PDB entry 7SUT | X-ray diffraction, 1.49 A resolution | chains A and D of the 4 polymer chains in the assembly

== Chain A ==
Name: HaPE645 alpha-1 subunit
Organism: Hemiselmis andersenii
UniProtKB: A0A7S0U215 (A0A7S0U215_HEMAN); residues 1-80 here correspond to UniProt positions 64-143 (UniProt number = residue number + 63)
Chain sequence (80 residues; numbered 1 to 80; the number before each row is that of its first residue):
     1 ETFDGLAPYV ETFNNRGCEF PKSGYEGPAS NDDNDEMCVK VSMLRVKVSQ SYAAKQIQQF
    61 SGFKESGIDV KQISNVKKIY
Not modelled in the structure: 1-2
Covalent attachments: (15,16)-dihydrobiliverdin (singly linked) (X2I) linked to Cys18
Ligand contacts:
  - DiCys-(15,16)-Dihydrobiliverdin (AX9): Phe63, Lys64, Glu65, Ser66, Val70, Lys71, Gln72, Ile73, Ser74
  - phycoerythrobilin (PEB), molecule 1: Phe3, Asp4, Gly5, Leu6
  - phycoerythrobilin (PEB), molecule 2: Thr12, Phe13, Asn14, Arg16, Asp33, Met37, Cys38, Val39
  - (15,16)-dihydrobiliverdin (singly linked) (X2I), molecule 1: Phe13, Asn15, Phe20, Lys22, Ser23, Gly24, Tyr25, Asp35, Glu36, Met37, Cys38, Lys40
  - (15,16)-dihydrobiliverdin (singly linked) (X2I), molecule 2: Phe63, Asn75, Val76, Lys77, Lys78
From the paper describing this entry:
  - binding site for tetraethylene glycol: Lys78

== Chain D ==
Name: Phycoerythrin550 beta subunit
Organism: Hemiselmis andersenii
UniProtKB: U5T8W0 (U5T8W0_HEMAN); numbering as in UniProt (aligned over 1-177)
Chain sequence (177 residues; numbered 1 to 177; the number before each row is that of its first residue):
     1 MLDAFSKVIT SADGKAAYVG GADLQALKKF VSEGNKRMDS VNAIVSNASC IVSDSVSGMV
    61 CENPSLIAPN GGVYTNRKMA ACLRDAEIIL RYVSYSLLSG DSSVLEDRCL NGLKETYASL
   121 GVPAAGNART ISIMKATVIG FITNNSQQKK LSTPAGDCSA LASEVGGYFD KVSSALA
Not modelled in the structure: 1-15, 177
Differences from the reference sequence: conflict Val172 (Glu in U5T8W0)
Covalent attachments: DiCys-(15,16)-Dihydrobiliverdin (AX9) linked to Cys50, Cys61; phycocyanobilin (CYC) linked to Cys82; phycoerythrobilin (PEB) linked to Cys158
Ligand contacts:
  - DiCys-(15,16)-Dihydrobiliverdin (AX9): Asn47, Ile51, Asp54, Ser57, Gly58, Glu62, Arg129, Ile133, Ala136, Thr137, Gly140, Phe141
  - phycocyanobilin (CYC): Val56, Met59, Leu66, Gly72, Val73, Arg77, Lys78, Ala81, Arg84, Asp85, Ile88, Tyr92, Arg108, Cys109, Leu113, Thr116, Tyr117, Leu120, Val122, Pro123, Gly126, Asn127, Thr130
  - phycoerythrobilin (PEB): Leu24, Lys28, Asn35, Lys36, Met38, Asp39, Ser40, Asn42, Phe141, Ile142, Asn144, Leu151, Thr153, Pro154, Ala155, Gly156, Asp157, Leu161
  - (15,16)-dihydrobiliverdin (singly linked) (X2I), molecule 1: Tyr18, Gly20, Gly21
  - (15,16)-dihydrobiliverdin (singly linked) (X2I), molecule 2: Pro64, Ser65, Ile67, Ala68, Pro69
Swiss-Prot annotation at these positions:
  - binding site ((2R,3E)-phycoerythrobilin): Tyr18, Lys28, Asn35, Asp39, Cys82, Arg84, Asp85, Asn144, Pro154, Gly156, Cys158
  - binding site (15,16-dihydrobiliverdin): Cys50, Asp54, Cys61, Arg129, Gln148, Lys149

== Chain A / chain D interface ==
Contacting residue pairs (33; chain A residue first):
  Phe20(A) - Ala68(D)  hydrophobic
  Phe20(A) - Pro69(D)
  Tyr52(A) - Ser49(D)
  Lys55(A) - Glu87(D)  salt bridge
  Gln56(A) - Ser49(D)  hydrogen bond
  Gln59(A) - Val45(D)
  Gln59(A) - Ser46(D)  hydrogen bond (side chain-backbone)
  Gln59(A) - Asn47(D)
  Gln59(A) - Ala48(D)
  Gln59(A) - Ser49(D)  hydrogen bond (side chain-backbone)
  Lys64(A) - Asp39(D)  salt bridge
  Lys64(A) - Ser152(D)  hydrogen bond (backbone-side chain)
  Glu65(A) - Asp39(D)
  Glu65(A) - Asn42(D)
  Glu65(A) - Ala43(D)
  Glu65(A) - Ser46(D)
  Glu65(A) - Ser152(D)
  Glu65(A) - Thr153(D)
  Ser66(A) - Asn47(D)  hydrogen bond (backbone-side chain)
  Ser66(A) - Phe141(D)
  Ser66(A) - Ser152(D)  hydrogen bond
  Gly67(A) - Asn47(D)
  Ile68(A) - Gly140(D)
  Ile68(A) - Phe141(D)  hydrophobic
  Ile68(A) - Asn144(D)
  Ile68(A) - Ser146(D)
  Asp69(A) - Ser146(D)  hydrogen bond (backbone-side chain)
  Asp69(A) - Lys150(D)
  Val70(A) - Lys150(D)
  Gln72(A) - Lys149(D)
  Gln72(A) - Lys150(D)
  Gln72(A) - Leu151(D)
  Gln72(A) - Ser152(D)  hydrogen bond
Also at the interface, not in a pair above, chain A (16 interface residues in all): Gln58, Gly62, Lys71
Also at the interface, not in a pair above, chain D (21 interface residues in all): Arg91

== In short ==
Chain A and chain D form an interface of 16 and 21 residues respectively, with 8 hydrogen bonds and 2 salt
bridges. Polar pairs include Lys55(A)-Glu87(D), Lys64(A)-Asp39(D) and Gln56(A)-Ser49(D). One
(15,16)-dihydrobiliverdin (singly linked) molecule is bound between chain A and chain D. The paper reports a
binding site for tetraethylene glycol at Lys78(A).
Here chain A is HaPE645 alpha-1 subunit and chain D is Phycoerythrin550 beta subunit, both from Hemiselmis
andersenii. Entry 7SUT (Light harvesting phycobiliprotein HaPE645 from the cryptophyte Hemiselmis andersenii
CCMP644) was determined by X-ray diffraction together with 7SSF, 8EL3, 8EL4, 8EL5 and 8EL6 from the same
study.
